PDB entry 6QQN | X-ray diffraction, 2.30 A resolution | chains B and E of the 6 polymer chains in the assembly

[Chain B]
Protein: Tubulin beta-2B chain
Organism: Bos taurus
Reference sequence: Q6B856 (TBB2B_BOVIN); the author numbering skips numbers that UniProt does not, so the offset changes along the chain: 1-42 = UniProt 1-42; 45-360 = UniProt 43-358; 369-455 = UniProt 359-445
Amino-acid sequence (445 residues; row label = number of the first residue in the row; note: 10 numbers in that range are skipped by the numbering (no residue carries them; nothing is unmodelled there)):
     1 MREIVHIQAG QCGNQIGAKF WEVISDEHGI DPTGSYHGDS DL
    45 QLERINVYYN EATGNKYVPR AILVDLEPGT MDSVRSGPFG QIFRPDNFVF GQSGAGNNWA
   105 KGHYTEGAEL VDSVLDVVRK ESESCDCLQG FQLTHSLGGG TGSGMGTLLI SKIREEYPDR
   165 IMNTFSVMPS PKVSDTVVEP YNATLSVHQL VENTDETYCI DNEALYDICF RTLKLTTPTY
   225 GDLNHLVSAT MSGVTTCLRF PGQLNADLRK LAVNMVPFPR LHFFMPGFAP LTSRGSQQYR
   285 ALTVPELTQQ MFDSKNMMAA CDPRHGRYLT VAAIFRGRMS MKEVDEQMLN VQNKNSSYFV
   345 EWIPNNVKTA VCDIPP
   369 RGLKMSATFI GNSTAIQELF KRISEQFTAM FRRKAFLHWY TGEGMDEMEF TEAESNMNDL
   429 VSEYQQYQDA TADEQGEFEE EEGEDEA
Unresolved in the structure: 277-281, 439-455
Bound ions: Mg2+: Gln11 (together with GDP); Ca2+ near Glu113 (its only coordinating residue here)
Small-molecule neighbours:
  - 2GE (N~4~-cyclopropyl-6-(2,3-dichlorophenyl)pyrimidine-2,4-diamine): Asn167, Thr168, Phe169, Glu200, Tyr202, Val238, Cys241, Leu242, Leu248, Asn249, Leu252, Leu255, Met259, Phe268, Ala316, Ile318, Ala354, Ile378
  - GDP (guanosine-5'-diphosphate): Gly10, Gln11, Cys12, Gln15, Ile16, Asp69, Ala99, Asn101, Ser140, Gly142, Gly143, Gly144, Thr145, Gly146, Ser147, Val171, Pro173, Val177, Asp179, Glu183, Asn206, Leu209, Tyr224, Leu227, Asn228
Swiss-Prot annotation at these positions:
  - motif: Met1 to Ile4 (MREI motif)
  - binding site (GTP): Gln11, Glu71, Ser140, Gly144, Thr145, Gly146, Asn206, Asn228
  - binding site (Mg(2+)): Glu71
  - modified residue: Ser40 (Phosphoserine), Thr57 (Phosphothreonine), Lys60 (N6-acetyllysine), Ser174 (Phosphoserine), Thr287 (Phosphothreonine), Thr292 (Phosphothreonine), Arg320 (Omega-N-methylarginine), Glu448 (5-glutamyl polyglutamate)
  - cross-link (Glycyl lysine isopeptide (Lys-Gly)): Lys60 (interchain with G-Cter in ubiquitin), Lys326 (interchain with G-Cter in ubiquitin)
What the authors report for this chain:
  - binding site for 2GE: Asn167, Phe169, Glu200, Tyr202, Val238, Cys241, Leu242, Asn249, Leu255, Ala316, Ile318, Ala354, Ile378
  - conformationally variable residues (side-chain flip): Tyr202

[Chain E]
Protein: Stathmin-4
Organism: Rattus norvegicus
Reference sequence: P63043 (STMN4_RAT); residues 5-145 here correspond to UniProt positions 49-189 (UniProt number = residue number + 44)
Amino-acid sequence (143 residues; numbered 3 to 145; the number before each row is that of its first residue):
     3 MADMEVIELN KCTSGQSFEV ILKPPSFDGV PEFNASLPRR RDPSLEEIQK KLEAAEERRK
    63 YQEAELLKHL AEKREHEREV IQKAIEENNN FIKMAKEKLA QKMESNKENR EAHLAAMLER
   123 LQEKDKHAEE VRKNKELKEE ASR
Unresolved in the structure: 3-5, 29-43, 142-145
Differences from the reference sequence: initiating methionine (3); expression tag (4)
Swiss-Prot annotation at these positions:
  - modified residue: Ser46 (Phosphoserine)

[Chain B / chain E interface]
Pairs across the interface (26):
  Tyr108(B) with His78(E), hydrogen bond; Glu79(E); Val82(E), hydrophobic; Ile83(E)
  Leu152(B) with Glu79(E)
  Ser155(B) with Leu72(E); Lys75(E), hydrogen bond; Arg76(E), hydrogen bond
  Lys156(B) with Arg76(E)
  Arg158(B) with Leu68(E)
  Glu159(B) with Leu69(E); Leu72(E); Arg76(E), salt bridge
  Pro162(B) with Glu65(E)
  Gln193(B) with Lys75(E), hydrogen bond
  Glu196(B) with His71(E), salt bridge; Lys75(E), salt bridge
  Asn197(B) with Lys75(E)
  Thr409(B) with Glu89(E)
  Glu411(B) with Val82(E); Ala86(E)
  Gly412(B) with Val82(E); Lys85(E); Ala86(E)
  Met413(B) with Val82(E)
  Glu417(B) with His78(E), salt bridge
Interface residues without a listed pair, chain B (19 interface residues in all): His107, Thr109, Gly410, Asp414

[Overview]
19 residues of chain B and 14 residues of chain E are in contact; the contacts include 4 hydrogen bonds and 4
salt bridges. Polar contacts include Glu159(B)-Arg76(E), Glu196(B)-His71(E) and Glu196(B)-Lys75(E). Chain B
binds GDP and compound 2GE. From the paper: a binding site for 2GE at Asn167(B), Phe169(B) and Glu200(B) among
others; conformational variability at Tyr202(B).
Here chain B is Tubulin beta-2B chain (Bos taurus) and chain E is Stathmin-4 (Rattus norvegicus). Entry 6QQN
(Tubulin-TH588 complex) was determined by X-ray diffraction.
